Entry 3MM1 (X-ray diffraction, 1.42 A resolution); this record covers chain A.

[Chain A]
Molecule: DyP
Organism: Bjerkandera adusta
Notes: EC 1.11.1.19; fragment: residues in UNP 57-498
Reference sequence: Q8WZK8 (Q8WZK8_THACU); residues 1-442 here correspond to UniProt positions 57-498 (UniProt number = residue number + 56)
Chain sequence (442 residues; row label = number of the first residue in the row):
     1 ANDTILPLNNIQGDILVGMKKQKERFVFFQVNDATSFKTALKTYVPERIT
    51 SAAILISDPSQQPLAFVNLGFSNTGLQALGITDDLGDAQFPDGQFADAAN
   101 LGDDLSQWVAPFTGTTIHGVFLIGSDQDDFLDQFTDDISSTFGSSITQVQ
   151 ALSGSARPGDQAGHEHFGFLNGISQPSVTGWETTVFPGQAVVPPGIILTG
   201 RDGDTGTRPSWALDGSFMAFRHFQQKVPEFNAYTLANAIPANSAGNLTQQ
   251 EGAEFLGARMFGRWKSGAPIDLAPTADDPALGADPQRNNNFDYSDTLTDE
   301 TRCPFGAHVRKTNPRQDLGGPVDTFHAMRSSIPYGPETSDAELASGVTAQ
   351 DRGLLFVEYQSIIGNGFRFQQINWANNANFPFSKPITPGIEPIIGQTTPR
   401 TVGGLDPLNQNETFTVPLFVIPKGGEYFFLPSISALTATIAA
Unresolved in the structure: 1-3
Covalent attachments: N-acetylglucosamine (NAG) linked to Asn-246
Construct notes: engineered mutation Asn-171 (Asp227 in Q8WZK8)
Small-molecule neighbours: heme (HEM): Glu-165, Phe-167, Phe-169, Leu-170, Asn-171, Gly-172, Ile-173, Ser-174, Phe-223, Gln-225, Phe-261, Arg-263, His-308, Val-309, Thr-312, Asn-313, Arg-315, Arg-329, Leu-354, Phe-356, Glu-358, Phe-367, Gln-370, Gln-371, Ile-393, Ile-394, Val-420

[Overview]
Chain A binds heme. N-acetylglucosamine is covalently linked to Asn-246.
Chain A is DyP (Bjerkandera adusta); the structure, Dye-decolorizing peroxidase (DyP) D171N, was determined by
X-ray diffraction (same publication as 3MM2, 3MM3, 3AFV and 2D3Q).
